PDB entry 7FO7 | X-ray diffraction, 1.45 A resolution | chains A and B

== Chain A ==
Protein: Pre-mRNA-splicing factor 8
From: Saccharomyces cerevisiae S288C
UniProt: P33334 (PRP8_YEAST); numbering as in UniProt (aligned over 1836-2090)
Sequence (258 residues; each row starts with the number of its first residue):
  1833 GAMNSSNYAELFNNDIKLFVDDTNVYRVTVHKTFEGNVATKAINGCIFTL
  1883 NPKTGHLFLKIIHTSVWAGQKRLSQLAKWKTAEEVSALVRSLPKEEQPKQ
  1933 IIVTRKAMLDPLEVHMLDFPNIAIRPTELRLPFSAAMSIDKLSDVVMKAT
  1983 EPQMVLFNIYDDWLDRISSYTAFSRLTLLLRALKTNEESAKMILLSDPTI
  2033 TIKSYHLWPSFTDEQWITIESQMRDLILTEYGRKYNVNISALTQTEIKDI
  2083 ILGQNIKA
Disordered / not traced: 2070-2090
Differences from the reference sequence: expression tag (1833-1835)
Swiss-Prot annotation at these positions:
  - mutagenesis: Asp1853 (D1853A: Alters protein folding. Severely impaired growth. Strongly reduced growth at 35 degrees Celsius; when associated with A-1854; D1853N: Reduced growth at 30 degrees Celsius ...), Asp1854 (D1854A: Reduced growth at 30 degrees Celsius. Strongly reduced growth at 16 degrees Celsius. Strongly reduced growth at 35 degrees Celsius; when associated with A-1853 ...), Thr1855 (T1855A: Reduced growth at 30 degrees Celsius. Strongly reduced growth at 16 degrees Celsius), Thr1936 (T1936A: Reduced growth at 30 degrees Celsius. Strongly reduced growth at 16 degrees Celsius), Arg1937 (R1937K: Severely impaired growth. Reduced growth at 30 degrees Celsius. Strongly reduced growth at 16 degrees Celsius)

== Chain B ==
Protein: A1 cistron-splicing factor AAR2
From: Saccharomyces cerevisiae S288C
UniProt: P32357 (AAR2_YEAST); aligned to UniProt positions 1-317 over residues 1-317
Sequence (308 residues; numbered -3 to 317; 13 numbers in that range are skipped by the numbering (no residue carries them; nothing is unmodelled there); the number before each row is that of its first residue; numbers below 1 keep their minus sign (Gly-3 is residue -3)):
    -3 GAMAMNTVPFTSAPIEVTIGIDQYSFNVKENQPFHGIKDIPIGHVHVIHF
    47 QHADNSSMRYGYWFDCRMGNFYIQYDPKDGLYKMMEERDGAKFENIVHNF
    97 KERQMMVSYPKIDEDDTWYNLTEFVQMDKIRKIVRKDENQFSYVDSSMTT
   147 VQENEL
   166 SSSSSDPAHSLNYTVINFKSREAIRPGHEMEDFLDKSYYLNTVMLQGIFK
   216 NSSNYFGELQFAFLNAMFFGNYGSSLQWHAMIELICSSATVPKHMLDKLD
   266 EILYYQIKTLPEQYSDILLNERVWNICLYSSFQKNSLHNTEKIMENKYPE
   316 LL
Disordered / not traced: -3 to 0, 166-169
Differences from the reference sequence: expression tag (-3 to 0); conflict Ser166 (Leu153 in P32357), Ser167 (Lys154 in P32357), Ser170 (Asp in P32357)
Swiss-Prot annotation at these positions:
  - region: Leu261 to Ile282 (Leucine-zipper)
  - modified residue: Ser253 (Phosphoserine), Thr274 (Phosphothreonine)
Small-molecule neighbours: (3R)-N-cyclohexylpiperidine-3-carboxamide (VX5): Ile17, Tyr20, Phe22, Val103, Pro106, Ile108

== Interface between chain A and chain B ==
Residue-residue contacts (17; chain A residue first):
  Gln1907(A) - Met195(B)
  Gln1907(A) - Leu199(B)
  Leu1908(A) - Met195(B)  hydrophobic
  Trp1911(A) - Glu194(B)
  Trp1911(A) - Met195(B)
  Trp1911(A) - Phe198(B)  hydrophobic
  Asp1942(A) - Lys184(B)  salt bridge
  Asp1942(A) - Phe198(B)
  Glu1945(A) - Lys184(B)  salt bridge
  Val1946(A) - Ile189(B)  hydrophobic
  Val1946(A) - Glu194(B)
  Val1946(A) - Phe198(B)  hydrophobic
  His1947(A) - Glu194(B)  salt bridge
  Leu1949(A) - Lys184(B)
  Leu1949(A) - Ser185(B)
  Leu1949(A) - Arg186(B)
  Asp1950(A) - Arg186(B)  salt bridge

== Summary ==
9 residues of chain A and 8 residues of chain B are in contact; the contacts include 4 salt bridges. Among the
polar pairs are Asp1942(A)-Lys184(B), Glu1945(A)-Lys184(B) and His1947(A)-Glu194(B). Bound to chain B:
(3R)-N-cyclohexylpiperidine-3-carboxamide. Curated annotation (UniProt) lists 5 mutagenesis sites on chain A.
Chain A is Pre-mRNA-splicing factor 8 and chain B is A1 cistron-splicing factor AAR2, both from Saccharomyces
cerevisiae S288C; the structure, PanDDA analysis group deposition -- Aar2/RNaseH in complex with fragment
P07H05 from the F2X-Universal Library, was determined by X-ray diffraction, deposited together with 5ST0,
5ST1, 5ST2, 5ST3, 5ST4, 5ST5 and 248 further entries.
